PDB entry 7BOH | electron microscopy, 2.82 A resolution | chains A and J of the 21 polymer chains in the assembly

# Chain A
Molecule: 1542-nt RNA strand
Source organism: Escherichia coli (strain K12)
Sequence (1542 nucleotides; row label = number of the first residue in the row):
     1 AAAUUGAAGA GUUUGAUCAU GGCUCAGAUU GAACGCUGGC GGCAGGCCUA ACACAUGCAA
    61 GUCGAACGGU AACAGGAAGA AGCUUGCUUC UUUGCUGACG AGUGGCGGAC GGGUGAGUAA
   121 UGUCUGGGAA ACUGCCUGAU GGAGGGGGAU AACUACUGGA AACGGUAGCU AAUACCGCAU
   181 AACGUCGCAA GACCAAAGAG GGGGACCUUC GGGCCUCUUG CCAUCGGAUG UGCCCAGAUG
   241 GGAUUAGCUA GUAGGUGGGG UAACGGCUCA CCUAGGCGAC GAUCCCUAGC UGGUCUGAGA
   301 GGAUGACCAG CCACACUGGA ACUGAGACAC GGUCCAGACU CCUACGGGAG GCAGCAGUGG
   361 GGAAUAUUGC ACAAUGGGCG CAAGCCUGAU GCAGCCAUGC CGCGUGUAUG AAGAAGGCCU
   421 UCGGGUUGUA AAGUACUUUC AGCGGGGAGG AAGGGAGUAA AGUUAAUACC UUUGCUCAUU
   481 GACGUUACCC GCAGAAGAAG CACCGGCUAA CUCCGUGCCA GCAGCCXCGG UAAUACGGAG
   541 GGUGCAAGCG UUAAUCGGAA UUACUGGGCG UAAAGCGCAC GCAGGCGGUU UGUUAAGUCA
   601 GAUGUGAAAU CCCCGGGCUC AACCUGGGAA CUGCAUCUGA UACUGGCAAG CUUGAGUCUC
   661 GUAGAGGGGG GUAGAAUUCC AGGUGUAGCG GUGAAAUGCG UAGAGAUCUG GAGGAAUACC
   721 GGUGGCGAAG GCGGCCCCCU GGACGAAGAC UGACGCUCAG GUGCGAAAGC GUGGGGAGCA
   781 AACAGGAUUA GAUACCCUGG UAGUCCACGC CGUAAACGAU GUCGACUUGG AGGUUGUGCC
   841 CUUGAGGCGU GGCUUCCGGA GCUAACGCGU UAAGUCGACC GCCUGGGGAG UACGGCCGCA
   901 AGGUUAAAAC UCAAAUGAAU UGACGGGGGC CCGCACAAGC GGUGGAGCAU GUGGUUUAAU
   961 UCGAUGXAAC GCGAAGAACC UUACCUGGUC UUGACAUCCA CGGAAGUUUU CAGAGAUGAG
  1021 AAUGUGCCUU CGGGAACCGU GAGACAGGUG CUGCAUGGCU GUCGUCAGCU CGUGUUGUGA
  1081 AAUGUUGGGU UAAGUCCCGC AACGAGCGCA ACCCUUAUCC UUUGUUGCCA GCGGUCCGGC
  1141 CGGGAACUCA AAGGAGACUG CCAGUGAUAA ACUGGAGGAA GGUGGGGAUG ACGUCAAGUC
  1201 AUCAUGGCCC UUACGACCAG GGCUACACAC GUGCUACAAU GGCGCAUACA AAGAGAAGCG
  1261 ACCUCGCGAG AGCAAGCGGA CCUCAUAAAG UGCGUCGUAG UCCGGAUUGG AGUCUGCAAC
  1321 UCGACUCCAU GAAGUCGGAA UCGCUAGUAA UCGUGGAUCA GAAUGCCACG GUGAAUACGU
  1381 UCCCGGGCCU UGUACACACC GCCCGUXACA CCAUGGGAGU GGGUUGCAAA AGAAGUAGGU
  1441 AGCUUAACCU UCGGGAGGGC GCUUACCACU UUGUGAUUCA UGACUGGGGU GAAGUCGUAA
  1501 CAAGGUAACC GUAGGGGAAC CUGCGGUUGG AUCACCUCCU UA
Not modelled in the structure: 1400-1402, 1500-1505, 1537-1542
Modified / non-standard residues: PSU (pseudouridine-5'-monophosphate) at position 516, G7M (N7-methyl-guanosine-5'-monophosphate) at position 527, 2MG (2N-methylguanosine-5'-monophosphate) at position 966, 5MC (5-methylcytidine-5'-monophosphate) at position 967, 2MG (2N-methylguanosine-5'-monophosphate) at position 1207, 4OC (4n,o2'-methylcytidine-5'-monophosphate) at position 1402, 5MC (5-methylcytidine-5'-monophosphate) at position 1407, UR3 (3-methyluridine-5'-monophoshate) at position 1498, 2MG (2N-methylguanosine-5'-monophosphate) at position 1516, MA6 (6N-dimethyladenosine-5'-monophoshate) at position 1518, MA6 (6N-dimethyladenosine-5'-monophoshate) at position 1519
Bound ions: Mg2+ site 1 near U13 (its only coordinating residue here); Mg2+ site 2 near G21 (its only coordinating residue here); Mg2+ site 3: C48, G115; Mg2+ site 4 near A53 (its only coordinating residue here); Mg2+ site 5: A59, U387; Mg2+ site 6 near G100 (its only coordinating residue here); Mg2+ site 7: A109, G331; Mg2+ site 8 near G111 (its only coordinating residue here); Mg2+ site 9 near G113 (its only coordinating residue here); Mg2+ site 10: G145, A197; Mg2+ site 11 near A171 (its only coordinating residue here); Mg2+ site 12: A174, C175; 56 more Mg2+ sites not listed

# Chain J
Molecule: 30S ribosomal protein S10
Source organism: Escherichia coli (strain K12)
UniProtKB: P0A7R5 (RS10_ECOLI); residue numbers follow UniProt; this construct covers 1-103
Sequence (103 residues; row label = number of the first residue in the row):
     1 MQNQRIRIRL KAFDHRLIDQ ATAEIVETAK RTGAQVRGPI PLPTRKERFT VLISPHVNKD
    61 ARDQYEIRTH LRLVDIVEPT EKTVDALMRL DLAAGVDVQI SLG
Not modelled in the structure: 1-3, 103

# How chain A and chain J interact
Contacting residue pairs - 73 pairs, chain A then chain J:
  G963(A) / His-56(J)  hydrogen bond to the base
  A964(A) / Val-57(J)  sugar contact
  A969(A) / Asn-58(J)  phosphate contact
  C972(A) / Val-57(J)  hydrogen bond to the sugar
  C972(A) / Lys-59(J)  salt bridge to the phosphate
  G973(A) / Leu-52(J)  sugar contact
  G973(A) / Pro-55(J)  hydrogen bond to the sugar
  G973(A) / His-56(J)  hydrogen bond to the base
  G973(A) / Val-57(J)  sugar contact
  G973(A) / Lys-59(J)  salt bridge to the phosphate
  A975(A) / Thr-50(J)  base contact
  A975(A) / Lys-59(J)  salt bridge to the phosphate
  A975(A) / Arg-62(J)  base contact
  C1059(A) / Ile-53(J)  hydrogen bond to the sugar
  C1059(A) / Pro-55(J)  sugar contact
  U1060(A) / Ile-53(J)  sugar contact
  U1060(A) / Ser-54(J)  hydrogen bond to the sugar
  U1060(A) / Asn-58(J)  hydrogen bond to the sugar
  U1060(A) / Ala-61(J)  phosphate contact
  G1061(A) / Ile-53(J)  phosphate contact
  G1061(A) / Asn-58(J)  hydrogen bond to the sugar
  G1061(A) / Ala-61(J)  sugar contact
  C1114(A) / Arg-68(J)  hydrogen bond to the phosphate
  U1115(A) / Arg-68(J)  salt bridge to the phosphate
  U1123(A) / Gly-38(J)  hydrogen bond to the phosphate
  U1123(A) / Pro-39(J)  sugar contact
  U1123(A) / Ile-40(J)  hydrogen bond to the sugar
  G1124(A) / Arg-37(J)  salt bridge to the phosphate
  G1124(A) / Gly-38(J)  hydrogen bond to the phosphate
  G1124(A) / Ile-40(J)  sugar contact
  U1125(A) / Arg-7(J)  sugar contact
  U1125(A) / Arg-37(J)  salt bridge to the phosphate
  U1125(A) / Ile-40(J)  base contact
  U1125(A) / Leu-42(J)  base contact
  U1125(A) / Leu-73(J)  sugar contact
  U1126(A) / Arg-7(J)  base contact
  U1126(A) / Arg-9(J)  hydrogen bond to the base
  U1126(A) / Leu-42(J)  base contact
  U1126(A) / Leu-73(J)  base contact
  A1150(A) / Ile-40(J)  base contact
  A1150(A) / Pro-41(J)  hydrogen bond to the sugar
  A1150(A) / Leu-42(J)  sugar contact
  A1150(A) / Pro-43(J)  sugar contact
  A1151(A) / Pro-41(J)  sugar contact
  A1151(A) / Leu-42(J)  sugar contact
  A1151(A) / Pro-43(J)  phosphate contact
  A1151(A) / Thr-44(J)  hydrogen bond to the phosphate
  A1151(A) / Arg-72(J)  hydrogen bond to the phosphate
  A1152(A) / His-15(J)  phosphate contact
  A1152(A) / Asp-19(J)  sugar contact
  A1152(A) / Thr-44(J)  phosphate contact
  A1152(A) / His-70(J)  salt bridge to the phosphate
  A1152(A) / Arg-72(J)  salt bridge to the phosphate
  G1153(A) / His-15(J)  salt bridge to the phosphate
  G1198(A) / Pro-55(J)  base contact
  G1198(A) / Val-57(J)  sugar contact
  U1199(A) / His-56(J)  sugar contact
  U1202(A) / His-56(J)  salt bridge to the phosphate
  G1253(A) / Lys-46(J)  phosphate contact
  A1254(A) / Arg-45(J)  salt bridge to the phosphate
  A1254(A) / Glu-47(J)  phosphate contact
  G1255(A) / Arg-45(J)  salt bridge to the phosphate
  G1279(A) / Arg-9(J)  salt bridge to the phosphate
  G1279(A) / Lys-11(J)  salt bridge to the phosphate
  A1280(A) / Arg-9(J)  salt bridge to the phosphate
  A1280(A) / Pro-43(J)  sugar contact
  A1280(A) / Leu-71(J)  phosphate contact
  C1366(A) / Lys-59(J)  sugar contact
  C1366(A) / Arg-62(J)  hydrogen bond to the sugar
  C1367(A) / Thr-50(J)  sugar contact
  C1367(A) / Arg-62(J)  salt bridge to the phosphate
  C1367(A) / Gln-64(J)  hydrogen bond to the phosphate
  A1368(A) / Gln-64(J)  hydrogen bond to the phosphate
Also at the interface, not in a pair above, chain A (31 interface residues in all): G1058
Also at the interface, not in a pair above, chain J (34 interface residues in all): Val-36

# In short
31 residues of chain A face 34 of chain J across their interface; the contacts include 19 hydrogen bonds and
16 salt bridges. Polar contacts include G963(A)/His-56(J), G973(A)/His-56(J) and U1126(A)/Arg-9(J). C48(A) and
G115(A) coordinate Mg2+ site 3. A59(A) and U387(A) coordinate Mg2+ site 5.
Chain A is a 1542-nt RNA strand and chain J is 30S ribosomal protein S10, both from Escherichia coli (strain
K12); the structure, Complete Bacterial 30S ribosomal subunit assembly complex state E (+RbfA)(Consensus
Refinement), was determined by electron microscopy, deposited together with 7AF3, 7AF5, 7AF8, 7AFA, 7AFD, 7AFH
and 17 further entries.
